PDB entry 3UKN | X-ray diffraction, 2.20 A resolution | chains A and B

Chain A (and B):
Protein: Novel protein similar to vertebrate potassium voltage-gated channel, subfamily H (Eag-related) family
From: Danio rerio
Notes: chain B of this document is another copy of the same molecule, construct and numbering; everything in this record applies to it too
UniProt: A8WHX9 (A8WHX9_DANRE); residues 543-750 here = UniProt positions 543-750
Amino-acid sequence (212 residues; row label = number of the first residue in the row):
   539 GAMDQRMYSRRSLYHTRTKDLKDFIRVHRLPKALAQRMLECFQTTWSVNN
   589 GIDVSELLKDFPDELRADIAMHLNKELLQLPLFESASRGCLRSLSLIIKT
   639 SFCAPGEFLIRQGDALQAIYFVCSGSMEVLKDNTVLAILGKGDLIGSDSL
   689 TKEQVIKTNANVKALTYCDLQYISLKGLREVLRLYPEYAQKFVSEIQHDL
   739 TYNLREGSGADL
Not modelled in the structure: 539-548, 745-750 (chain B: 539-547, 746-750)
Construct notes: expression tag (539-542)

Chain A / chain B interface:
Pairs across the interface - 43 pairs, chain A then chain B:
  Arg555(A) - Ser593(B)
  Arg555(A) - Leu595(B)
  Asp558(A) - Leu595(B)
  Leu559(A) - Leu595(B)
  His566(A) - Leu611(B)
  His566(A) - Lys613(B)  hydrogen bond
  Leu568(A) - His610(B)
  Pro569(A) - His610(B)
  Leu572(A) - Asp606(B)
  Leu572(A) - His610(B)
  Arg575(A) - Leu603(B)
  Arg575(A) - Asp606(B)  salt bridge
  Met576(A) - Phe599(B)
  Met576(A) - Leu603(B)  hydrophobic
  Met576(A) - Ile607(B)  hydrophobic
  Cys579(A) - Phe599(B)  hydrophobic
  Cys579(A) - Pro600(B)
  Cys579(A) - Leu603(B)  hydrophobic
  Phe580(A) - Leu595(B)  hydrophobic
  Phe580(A) - Phe599(B)
  Asn588(A) - Asp598(B)  hydrogen bond
  Val592(A) - Val592(B)  hydrophobic
  Leu595(A) - Arg555(B)
  Leu595(A) - Asp558(B)
  Leu595(A) - Leu559(B)  hydrophobic
  Leu596(A) - Phe562(B)  hydrophobic
  Asp598(A) - Thr583(B)
  Asp598(A) - Asn588(B)  hydrogen bond
  Phe599(A) - Met576(B)
  Phe599(A) - Cys579(B)  hydrophobic
  Phe599(A) - Phe580(B)
  Pro600(A) - Cys579(B)
  Leu603(A) - Leu572(B)  hydrophobic
  Leu603(A) - Arg575(B)
  Leu603(A) - Cys579(B)  hydrophobic
  Asp606(A) - Arg575(B)  salt bridge
  Ile607(A) - Phe562(B)  hydrophobic
  Ile607(A) - Met576(B)  hydrophobic
  His610(A) - Leu568(B)
  His610(A) - Pro569(B)
  His610(A) - Leu572(B)
  Leu611(A) - His566(B)
  Lys613(A) - His566(B)  hydrogen bond
Also at the interface, not in a pair above, chain A (27 interface residues in all): Phe562, Thr583, Glu602
Also at the interface, not in a pair above, chain B (28 interface residues in all): Leu596, Glu602

Summary:
27 residues of chain A and 28 residues of chain B are in contact; the contacts include 4 hydrogen bonds and 2
salt bridges. Polar contacts include Arg575(A)-Asp606(B), His566(A)-Lys613(B) and Asn588(A)-Asp598(B).
Both chains are Novel protein similar to vertebrate potassium voltage-gated channel, subfamily H (Eag-related)
family (Danio rerio). Entry 3UKN (Structure of the C-linker/CNBHD of zELK channels in C 2 2 21 space group)
was determined by X-ray diffraction, deposited together with 3UKT and 3UKV.
